Entry 9G9C (electron microscopy, 2.72 A resolution); this record covers chains E and T of the 10 polymer chains in the assembly.

[Chain E]
Name: CRISPR system Cms endoribonuclease Csm3
Organism: Enterococcus italicus DSM 15952
Notes: EC 3.1.-.-
UniProtKB: E6LHV5 (CSM3_ENTI1); residues 1-214 here = UniProt positions 1-214
Amino-acid sequence (214 residues; row label = number of the first residue in the row):
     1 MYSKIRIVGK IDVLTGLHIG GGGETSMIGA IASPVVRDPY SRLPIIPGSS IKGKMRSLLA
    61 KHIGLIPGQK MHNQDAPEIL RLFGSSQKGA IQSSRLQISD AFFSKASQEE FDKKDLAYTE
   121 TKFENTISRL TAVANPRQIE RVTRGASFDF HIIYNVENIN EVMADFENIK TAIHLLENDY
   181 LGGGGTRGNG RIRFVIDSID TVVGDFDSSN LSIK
Unresolved in the structure: 1, 212-214
Differences from the reference sequence: engineered mutation Ala-32 (Asp in E6LHV5)

[Chain T]
Molecule: 47-nt RNA strand
Sequence (47 nucleotides; numbered 1 to 47; the number before each row is that of its first residue):
     1 CCCCCAGCGC UUCAGCGUUC UUCGGAAUGU CGCGCAUUGG CAUGGAA
Unresolved in the structure: 1-10, 43-47

[Interface between chain E and chain T]
Contacting residue pairs (15):
  Gly-29(E) with A26(T), sugar contact; A27(T), phosphate contact
  Ala-30(E) with A27(T), phosphate contact
  Ala-32(E) with A27(T), base contact
  Lys-88(E) with A36(T), hydrogen bond to the sugar; U37(T), sugar contact
  Val-133(E) with G25(T), sugar contact
  Ala-134(E) with G25(T), hydrogen bond to the sugar
  Asn-135(E) with G25(T), sugar contact; A26(T), hydrogen bond to the phosphate; A27(T), hydrogen bond to the sugar
  Pro-136(E) with G25(T), base contact; A26(T), sugar contact; A27(T), sugar contact
  Arg-137(E) with A27(T), base contact
Interface residues without a listed pair, chain E (12 interface residues in all): Ile-28, Asn-125, Thr-126

[In short]
Chain E and chain T form an interface of 12 and 5 residues respectively, with 4 hydrogen bonds. Polar pairs
include Lys-88(E)/A36(T), Ala-134(E)/G25(T) and Asn-135(E)/A27(T).
Here chain E is CRISPR system Cms endoribonuclease Csm3 (Enterococcus italicus DSM 15952) and chain T is a
47-nt RNA strand. Entry 9G9C (CryoEM structure of Enterococcus italicus Csm-crRNA-CTR (3.2) complex) was
determined by electron microscopy (same publication as 9G9A, 9G9B, 9G9D, 9G9E, 9G9F, 9G9G and 4 further
entries).
